4V1N - chains O and T of the 19 polymer chains in the assembly; structure by electron microscopy, 7.80 A resolution (low resolution: residue-level contacts below are approximate; hydrogen-bond / salt-bridge calls are withheld).

Chain O:
Molecule: Tata-box-binding protein
From: Saccharomyces cerevisiae
Reference sequence: P13393 (TBP_YEAST); residue numbers follow UniProt; this construct covers 61-240
Chain sequence (181 residues; each row starts with the number of its first residue):
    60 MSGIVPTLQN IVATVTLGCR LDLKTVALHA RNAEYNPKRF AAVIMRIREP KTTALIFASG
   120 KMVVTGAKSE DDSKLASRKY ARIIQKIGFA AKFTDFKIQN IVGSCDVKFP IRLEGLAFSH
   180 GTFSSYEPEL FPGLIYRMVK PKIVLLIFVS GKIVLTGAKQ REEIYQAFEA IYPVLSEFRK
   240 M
Disordered / not traced: 60
Differences from the reference sequence: expression tag (60)

Chain T:
Molecule: Template DNA
Sequence (58 nucleotides; numbered 2 to 68; 9 numbers in that range are skipped by the numbering (no residue carries them; nothing is unmodelled there); the number before each row is that of its first residue):
     2 GCGCAGTTGT GCTATGATAT TT
    33 TACAACACAC TATTATATAC ACAGCGTGCT ACTGTT

Chain O / chain T interface:
Pairs across the interface (33; chain O residue first):
  Gln68(O) - DT48(T)
  Gln68(O) - DA49(T)
  Asn69(O) - DA47(T)
  Asn69(O) - DT48(T)
  Val71(O) - DA47(T)
  Arg98(O) - DT45(T)
  Arg98(O) - DT46(T)
  Phe99(O) - DA44(T)
  Phe99(O) - DT45(T)
  Ile103(O) - DT46(T)
  Arg105(O) - DT46(T)
  Arg105(O) - DA47(T)
  Thr112(O) - DA47(T)
  Leu114(O) - DT45(T)
  Leu114(O) - DT46(T)
  Thr124(O) - DT46(T)
  Thr124(O) - DA47(T)
  Gly125(O) - DA47(T)
  Gly125(O) - DT48(T)
  Lys127(O) - DT48(T)
  Val161(O) - DT48(T)
  Val161(O) - DA49(T)
  Ser163(O) - DA49(T)
  Phe190(O) - DA51(T)
  Pro191(O) - DA51(T)
  Pro191(O) - DC52(T)
  Phe207(O) - DT50(T)
  Phe207(O) - DA51(T)
  Ser209(O) - DA51(T)
  Lys211(O) - DT50(T)
  Lys211(O) - DA51(T)
  Val213(O) - DA49(T)
  Val213(O) - DT50(T)
Also at the interface, not in a pair above, chain O (23 interface residues in all): Val122, Asn159, Leu205

In short:
23 residues of chain O face 9 of chain T across their interface.
Chain O is Tata-box-binding protein (Saccharomyces cerevisiae) and chain T is Template DNA; the structure,
Architecture of the RNA polymerase II-Mediator core transcription initiation complex, was determined by
electron microscopy, deposited together with 4V1M and 4V1O.
